4C8Z - chains A and B of the 3 polymer chains in the assembly; structure by X-ray diffraction, 2.50 A resolution.

== Chain A (and B) ==
Protein: CAS6A
From: Thermus thermophilus HB8
Notes: chain B of this document is another copy of the same molecule, construct and numbering; everything in this record applies to it too
Reference sequence: Q5SM65 (Q5SM65_THET8); residues 1-239 here = UniProt positions 1-239
Amino-acid sequence (243 residues; numbered -3 to 239; the number before each row is that of its first residue; numbers below 1 keep their minus sign (Gly-3 is residue -3)):
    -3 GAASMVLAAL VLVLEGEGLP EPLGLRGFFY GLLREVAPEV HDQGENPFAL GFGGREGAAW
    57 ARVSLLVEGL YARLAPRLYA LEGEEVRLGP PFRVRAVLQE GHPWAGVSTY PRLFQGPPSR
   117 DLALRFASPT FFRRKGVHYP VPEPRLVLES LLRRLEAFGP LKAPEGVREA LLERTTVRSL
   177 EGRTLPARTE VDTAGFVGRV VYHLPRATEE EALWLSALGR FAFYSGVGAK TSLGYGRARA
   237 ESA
Not modelled in the structure: -3 to 0, 239 (chain B: -3 to 0, 34-40, 239)
Sequence notes: expression tag (-3 to 0)
Ion coordination: K+: Tyr26, Val36, His37, Gln39, Asn42 (shared with 1 residue of chain C)
From the paper describing this entry:
  - binding site for R1 repeat RNA cleavage product: His134, Asp188
  - binding site for sulfate ion: Arg121
  - conformationally variable residues (order/disorder transition): Ala33 to Gly40
  - mutagenesis - R22A (less than 7-fold), H37A (17 000-fold): decreased catalytic activity
  - mutagenesis - H37A (360-fold): increased catalytic activity on 500 mM imidazole
  - mutagenesis - H37A, R129A: decreased binding to R1
  - mutagenesis - H37A (90-fold), R129A (290-fold): decreased binding to R3

== Interface between chain A and chain B ==
Contacting residue pairs - 30 pairs, chain A then chain B:
  Lys131(A) - Glu169(B)  hydrogen bond (side chain-backbone)
  Val133(A) - Thr172(B)
  Val133(A) - Pro201(B)  hydrophobic
  His134(A) - Thr172(B)  hydrogen bond (backbone-side chain)
  Tyr135(A) - Glu139(B)
  Tyr135(A) - Pro140(B)
  Tyr135(A) - Thr172(B)
  Pro136(A) - Val173(B)
  Val137(A) - Val137(B)  hydrophobic
  Val137(A) - Val173(B)  hydrophobic
  Glu139(A) - Glu139(B)
  Pro140(A) - Tyr135(B)
  Glu169(A) - Lys131(B)  hydrogen bond (backbone-side chain)
  Thr172(A) - Tyr135(B)
  Val173(A) - Tyr135(B)
  Val173(A) - Pro136(B)
  Val173(A) - Val137(B)  hydrophobic
  Arg174(A) - Asp188(B)  salt bridge
  Ser175(A) - Thr180(B)
  Leu176(A) - Arg179(B)
  Leu176(A) - Thr180(B)  hydrogen bond (backbone-backbone)
  Glu177(A) - Gly178(B)
  Glu177(A) - Arg179(B)  salt bridge
  Gly178(A) - Leu176(B)
  Gly178(A) - Glu177(B)
  Gly178(A) - Gly178(B)  hydrogen bond (backbone-backbone)
  Arg179(A) - Leu176(B)
  Thr180(A) - Ser175(B)
  Thr180(A) - Leu176(B)  hydrogen bond (side chain-backbone)
  Phe192(A) - Leu176(B)  hydrophobic
Also at the interface, not in a pair above, chain A (20 interface residues in all): Ala190
Also at the interface, not in a pair above, chain B (21 interface residues in all): Val133, Arg174, Ala190, Phe192

== Summary ==
20 residues of chain A face 21 of chain B across their interface; the contacts include 6 hydrogen bonds and 2
salt bridges. Polar contacts include Arg174(A)-Asp188(B), Glu177(A)-Arg179(B) and Lys131(A)-Glu169(B). The
paper reports a binding site for R1 repeat RNA cleavage product at His134(A) and Asp188(A); R22A and H37A of
chain A reduce catalytic activity.
Chain A and chain B are both CAS6A (Thermus thermophilus HB8); the structure, Cas6 (TTHA0078) product complex,
was determined by X-ray diffraction (same publication as 4C8Y, 4C97, 4C98 and 4C9D).
